Entry 8TP7 (electron microscopy, 2.80 A resolution); this record covers chains D and F of the 9 polymer chains in the assembly.

Chain D:
Protein: Heavy chain of monoclonal antibody 4-1-1G03
Source organism: Homo sapiens
Notes: antibody fragment or engineered binder
Amino-acid sequence (126 residues; each row starts with the number of its first residue; a row labelled like 35A-35B holds insertion residues (35A, then the next letters in order)):
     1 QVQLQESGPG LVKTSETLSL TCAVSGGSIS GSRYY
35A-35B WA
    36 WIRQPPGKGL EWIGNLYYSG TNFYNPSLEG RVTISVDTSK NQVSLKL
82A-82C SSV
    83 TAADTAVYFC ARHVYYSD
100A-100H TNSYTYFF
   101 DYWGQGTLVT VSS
Disulfides: Cys22-Cys92

Chain F:
Protein: Light chain of monoclonal antibody 4-1-1G03
Source organism: Homo sapiens
Notes: antibody fragment or engineered binder
Amino-acid sequence (108 residues; numbered 3 to 107 plus 4 insertion-coded residues; 1 number in that range is skipped by the numbering (no residue carries it; nothing is unmodelled there); the number before each row is that of its first residue; a row labelled like 30A-30C holds insertion residues (30A, then the next letters in order)):
     3 ALTQPAS
    11 VSGSPGQSIT ISCTGTSSDI
30A-30C GGY
    31 NYVSWYQNHP GKAPKLIIYD VSHRPSGVSN RFSGSKSGNT ASLSISGLQA EDEADYYCCS
    91 FTDNN
   95A I
    96 PAFGGGTKLT VL
Disulfides: Cys23-Cys88

Chain D / chain F interface:
Residue-residue contacts (31; chain D residue first):
  Gln39(D) - Asn38(F)
  Gln39(D) - Tyr87(F)  hydrogen bond
  Lys43(D) - Tyr87(F)
  Gly44(D) - Tyr87(F)
  Gly44(D) - Gly100(F)
  Leu45(D) - Tyr87(F)
  Leu45(D) - Phe98(F)
  Trp47(D) - Ile95A(F)  hydrophobic
  Trp47(D) - Pro96(F)  hydrophobic
  Phe58(D) - Asn95(F)
  Phe91(D) - Ala43(F)  hydrophobic
  Tyr100D(D) - Tyr32(F)  hydrogen bond (backbone-side chain)
  Thr100E(D) - Tyr32(F)
  Thr100E(D) - Asp50(F)  hydrogen bond
  Tyr100F(D) - Tyr32(F)  hydrophobic
  Tyr100F(D) - Ser90(F)
  Tyr100F(D) - Phe91(F)  hydrophobic
  Tyr100F(D) - Ile95A(F)
  Tyr100F(D) - Pro96(F)
  Phe100G(D) - Tyr36(F)
  Phe100G(D) - Leu46(F)  hydrophobic
  Phe100G(D) - Tyr49(F)  hydrophobic
  Phe100H(D) - Tyr36(F)  hydrogen bond (backbone-side chain)
  Phe100H(D) - Leu46(F)
  Phe100H(D) - Phe98(F)  hydrophobic
  Trp103(D) - Tyr36(F)
  Trp103(D) - Ala43(F)  hydrophobic
  Trp103(D) - Pro44(F)
  Gly104(D) - Ala43(F)
  Gln105(D) - Lys42(F)
  Gln105(D) - Ala43(F)  hydrogen bond (side chain-backbone)
Other interface residues (no listed pair), chain D (19 interface residues in all): Ile37, Pro61, His95, Asp101
Other interface residues (no listed pair), chain F (19 interface residues in all): Ser34, Cys89

In short:
Chain D and chain F each contribute 19 residues to their interface, with 5 hydrogen bonds. Polar pairs include
Gln39(D)-Tyr87(F), Tyr100D(D)-Tyr32(F) and Phe100H(D)-Tyr36(F).
Chain D is Heavy chain of monoclonal antibody 4-1-1G03 and chain F is Light chain of monoclonal antibody
4-1-1G03, both from Homo sapiens; the structure, H2 hemagglutinin (A/Singapore/1/1957) in complex with
Sa-targeting Fab 4-1-1G03, was determined by electron microscopy (same publication as 8TP6, 8TP9 and 8TPA).
